6IQW - chains A and E of the 7 polymer chains in the assembly; structure by electron microscopy, 3.35 A resolution.

[Chain A]
Protein: Csm1
From: Thermococcus onnurineus (strain NA1)
UniProtKB: B6YWB8 (B6YWB8_THEON); numbering as in UniProt (aligned over 1-777)
Amino-acid sequence (777 residues; each row starts with the number of its first residue):
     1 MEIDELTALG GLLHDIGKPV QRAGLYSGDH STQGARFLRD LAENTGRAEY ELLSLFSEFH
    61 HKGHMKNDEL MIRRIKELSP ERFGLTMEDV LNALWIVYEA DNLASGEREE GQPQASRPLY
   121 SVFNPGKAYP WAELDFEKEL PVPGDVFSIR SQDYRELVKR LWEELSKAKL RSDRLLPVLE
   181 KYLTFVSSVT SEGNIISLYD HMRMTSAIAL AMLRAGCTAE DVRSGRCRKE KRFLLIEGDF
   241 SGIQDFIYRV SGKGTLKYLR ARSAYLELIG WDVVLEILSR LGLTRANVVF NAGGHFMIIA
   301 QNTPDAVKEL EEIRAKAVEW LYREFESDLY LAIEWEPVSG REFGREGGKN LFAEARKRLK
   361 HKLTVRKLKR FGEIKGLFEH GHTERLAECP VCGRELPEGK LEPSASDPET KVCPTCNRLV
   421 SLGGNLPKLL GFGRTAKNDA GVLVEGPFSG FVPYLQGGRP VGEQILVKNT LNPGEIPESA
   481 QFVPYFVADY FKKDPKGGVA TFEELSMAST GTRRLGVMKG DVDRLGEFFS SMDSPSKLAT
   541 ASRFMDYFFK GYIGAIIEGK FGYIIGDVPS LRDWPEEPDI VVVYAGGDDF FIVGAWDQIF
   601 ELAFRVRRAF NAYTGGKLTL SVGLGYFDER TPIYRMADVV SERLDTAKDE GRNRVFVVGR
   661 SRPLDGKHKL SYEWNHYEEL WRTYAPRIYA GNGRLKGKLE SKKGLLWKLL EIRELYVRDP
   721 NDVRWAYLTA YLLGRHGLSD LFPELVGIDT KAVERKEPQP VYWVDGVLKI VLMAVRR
Disordered / not traced: 107-112
Small-molecule neighbours: ATP (adenosine-5'-triphosphate): Phe290, Ala292, His295, Lys360, Asp521, Val522, Asp523, Arg524, Leu525, Gly526, Glu527, Phe529, Ser542, Met545, Asp546, Gly587, Asp588, Lys648, Arg652
Curated features (UniProtKB/Swiss-Prot):
  - mutagenesis: Asp15 (D15N: Loss of ssDNase activity)

[Chain E]
Protein: Csm4
From: Thermococcus onnurineus (strain NA1)
UniProtKB: B6YWC1 (B6YWC1_THEON); residue numbers follow UniProt; this construct covers 1-289
Amino-acid sequence (289 residues; row label = number of the first residue in the row):
     1 MPKFIAVKLI PKGPFRDIPR ADTLFGAIGN AISAIHGQSA VEELVDAFVG GARISSAFPY
    61 SGDTYYLPKP LSVEPALEGI LTGLDEEERY TTAKRLRKAK YLDLKNFELA LRLRPFTIPE
   121 EIPYARVDVP RVVLDRVTQD SSIYFWEEIR FREKSGVYFL YSGPREVFDG YIAPAMRFLG
   181 DTGIGGKSTW GAGLFEVEFH EMKIDAPGSE YSVTLSNALP TKTPVLWRLL RKGGWSFGRR
   241 KPRMTFIAEG SIVKNDPGGM ERLELGLSHE VYVYGLTFPL GVELPEGLE
Disordered / not traced: 1, 181-189, 288-289

[How chain A and chain E interact]
Pairs across the interface - 45 pairs, chain A then chain E:
  Arg249(A) with Arg231(E)
  Glu326(A) with Arg231(E), salt bridge; Arg243(E); Thr245(E)
  Ser327(A) with Leu229(E); Arg231(E)
  Asp328(A) with Arg231(E), salt bridge
  Lys357(A) with Glu78(E)
  His361(A) with Pro75(E), hydrogen bond (side chain-backbone)
  Val365(A) with Pro75(E), hydrophobic
  Leu368(A) with Leu71(E), hydrophobic; Glu74(E); Pro75(E); Leu226(E), hydrophobic; Trp227(E), hydrogen bond (backbone-backbone)
  Lys369(A) with Leu226(E)
  Arg370(A) with Trp227(E)
  Lys375(A) with Lys222(E)
  Leu377(A) with Trp227(E), hydrophobic; Thr245(E)
  Phe378(A) with Pro220(E); Trp227(E), hydrophobic; Thr245(E); Arg262(E), hydrogen bond (backbone-side chain)
  Glu379(A) with Arg262(E)
  His380(A) with Arg262(E)
  His382(A) with Met244(E)
  Glu388(A) with Arg240(E)
  Gly393(A) with Arg231(E)
  Glu395(A) with Arg231(E); Arg243(E), hydrogen bond (backbone-side chain)
  Leu396(A) with Arg243(E)
  Glu527(A) with Glu87(E)
  Arg630(A) with Ser141(E); Ser142(E); Ile143(E); Phe145(E)
  Thr631(A) with Phe145(E)
  Pro632(A) with Phe145(E)
  Tyr634(A) with Glu147(E), hydrogen bond
  Arg635(A) with Arg126(E), hydrogen bond (side chain-backbone); Asp128(E), salt bridge; Glu147(E)
  Asp649(A) with Lys94(E)
  Arg652(A) with Tyr90(E)
Interface residues without a listed pair, chain A (31 interface residues in all): Thr364, Phe371, Arg394
Interface residues without a listed pair, chain E (30 interface residues in all): Glu86, Ala93, Arg228, Pro242, Ile247

[Overview]
31 residues of chain A and 30 residues of chain E are in contact, with 6 hydrogen bonds and 3 salt bridges.
Among the polar pairs are Glu326(A)-Arg231(E), Asp328(A)-Arg231(E) and Arg635(A)-Asp128(E). Ligands of chain
A: ATP.
Chain A is Csm1 and chain E is Csm4, both from Thermococcus onnurineus (strain NA1); the structure, Cryo-EM
structure of Csm effector complex, was determined by electron microscopy.
